Entry 9B1E (electron microscopy, 4.40 A resolution (low resolution: residue-level contacts below are approximate; hydrogen-bond / salt-bridge calls are withheld)); this record covers chains A and Y of the 21 polymer chains in the assembly.

[Chain A]
Molecule: Helicase SWR1
Source organism: Saccharomyces cerevisiae W303
Notes: EC 3.6.4.12
Amino-acid sequence (1544 residues; each row starts with the number of its first residue):
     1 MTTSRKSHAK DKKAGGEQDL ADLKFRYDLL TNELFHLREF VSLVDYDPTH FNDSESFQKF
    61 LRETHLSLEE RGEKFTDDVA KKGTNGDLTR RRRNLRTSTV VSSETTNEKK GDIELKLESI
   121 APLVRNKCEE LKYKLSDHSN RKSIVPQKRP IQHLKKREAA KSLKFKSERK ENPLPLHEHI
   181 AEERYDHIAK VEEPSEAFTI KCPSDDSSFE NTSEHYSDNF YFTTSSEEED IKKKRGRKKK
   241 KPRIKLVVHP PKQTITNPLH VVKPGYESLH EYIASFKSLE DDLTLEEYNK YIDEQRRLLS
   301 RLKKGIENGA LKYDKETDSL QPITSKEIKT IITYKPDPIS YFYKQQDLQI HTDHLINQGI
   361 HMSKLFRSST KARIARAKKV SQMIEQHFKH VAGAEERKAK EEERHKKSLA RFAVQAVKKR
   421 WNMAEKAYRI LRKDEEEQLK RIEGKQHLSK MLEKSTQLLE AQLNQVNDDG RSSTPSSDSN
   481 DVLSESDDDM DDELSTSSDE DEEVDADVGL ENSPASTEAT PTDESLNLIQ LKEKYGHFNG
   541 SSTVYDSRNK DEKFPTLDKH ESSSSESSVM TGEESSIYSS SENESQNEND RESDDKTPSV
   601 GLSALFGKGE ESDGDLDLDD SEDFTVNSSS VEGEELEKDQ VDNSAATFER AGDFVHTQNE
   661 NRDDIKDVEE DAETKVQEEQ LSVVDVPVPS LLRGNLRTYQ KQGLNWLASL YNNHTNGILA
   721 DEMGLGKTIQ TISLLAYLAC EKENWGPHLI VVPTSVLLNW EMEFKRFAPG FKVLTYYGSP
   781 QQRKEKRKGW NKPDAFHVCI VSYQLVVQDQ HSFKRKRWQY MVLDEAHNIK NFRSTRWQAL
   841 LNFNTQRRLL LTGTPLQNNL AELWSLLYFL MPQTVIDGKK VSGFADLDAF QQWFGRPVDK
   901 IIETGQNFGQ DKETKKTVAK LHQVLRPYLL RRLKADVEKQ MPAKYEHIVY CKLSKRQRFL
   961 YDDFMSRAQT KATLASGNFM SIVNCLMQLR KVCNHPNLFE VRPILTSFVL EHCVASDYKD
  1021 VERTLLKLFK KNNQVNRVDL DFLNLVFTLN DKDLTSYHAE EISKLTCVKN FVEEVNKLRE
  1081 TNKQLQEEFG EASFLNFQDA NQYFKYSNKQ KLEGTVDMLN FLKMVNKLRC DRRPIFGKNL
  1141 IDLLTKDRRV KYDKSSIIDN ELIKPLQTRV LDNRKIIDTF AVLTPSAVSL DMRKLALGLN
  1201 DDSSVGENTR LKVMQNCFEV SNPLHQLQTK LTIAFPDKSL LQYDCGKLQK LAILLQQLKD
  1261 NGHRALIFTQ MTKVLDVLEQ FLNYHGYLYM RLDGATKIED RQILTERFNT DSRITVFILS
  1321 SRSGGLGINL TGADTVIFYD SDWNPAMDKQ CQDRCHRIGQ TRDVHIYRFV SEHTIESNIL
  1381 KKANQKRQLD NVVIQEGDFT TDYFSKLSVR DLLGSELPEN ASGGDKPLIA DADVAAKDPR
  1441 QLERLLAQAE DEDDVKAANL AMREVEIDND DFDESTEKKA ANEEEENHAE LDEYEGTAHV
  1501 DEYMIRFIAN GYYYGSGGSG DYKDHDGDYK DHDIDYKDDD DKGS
Disordered / not traced: 1-681, 898-911, 1416-1544
Ligand contacts: ADP (adenosine-5'-diphosphate): Asn695, Leu696, Arg697, Gln700, Met723, Gly724, Leu725, Gly726, Lys727, Thr728, Ile729, Arg766, Asn1329, Arg1357, Ile1358

[Chain Y]
Molecule: 214-nt DNA strand
Sequence (214 nucleotides; each row starts with the number of its first residue; numbers below 1 keep their minus sign (DA-133 is residue -133)):
  -133 ATCGCATCGA TCTTCACACC GAGTTCATCC CTTATGTGAT GGACCCTATA CGCGGCCGCC
   -73 CTGGAGAATC CCGGTGCCGA GGCCGCTCAA TTGGTCGTAG CAAGCTCTAG CACCGCTTAA
   -13 ACGCACGTAC GCGCTGTCCC CCGCGTTTTA ACCGCCAAGG GGATTACTCC CTAGTCTCCA
    47 GGCACGTGTC AGATATATAC ATCCTGTGCA TGAT
Disordered / not traced: -133 to -105, 77-80

[How chain A and chain Y interact]
Contacting residue pairs - 12 pairs, chain A then chain Y:
  Lys814(A) with DG-58(Y); DC-57(Y)
  Arg815(A) with DG-60(Y)
  Asn831(A) with DC21(Y)
  Ser834(A) with DG20(Y)
  Thr835(A) with DC19(Y); DG20(Y)
  Arg836(A) with DC19(Y); DG20(Y)
  Asn842(A) with DC-57(Y)
  Phe979(A) with DC22(Y); DA23(Y)
Other interface residues (no listed pair), chain A (9 interface residues in all): Lys830
Other interface residues (no listed pair), chain Y (9 interface residues in all): DT-59

[In short]
The chain A/chain Y interface involves 9 residues from each chain. Bound to chain A: ADP.
Here chain A is Helicase SWR1 (Saccharomyces cerevisiae W303) and chain Y is a 214-nt DNA strand. Entry 9B1E
(Cryo-EM structure of native SWR1 bound to nucleosome (composite structure)) was determined by electron
microscopy together with 9B1D from the same study.
